PDB entry 6G7F | X-ray diffraction, 2.70 A resolution | chains H and Z of the 28 polymer chains in the assembly

== Chain H ==
Name: Proteasome subunit beta type-2
From: Saccharomyces cerevisiae (strain ATCC 204508 / S288c)
Notes: EC 3.4.25.1
Reference sequence: P25043 (PSB2_YEAST); residues 1-232 here correspond to UniProt positions 30-261 (UniProt number = residue number + 29)
Sequence (232 residues; each row starts with the number of its first residue):
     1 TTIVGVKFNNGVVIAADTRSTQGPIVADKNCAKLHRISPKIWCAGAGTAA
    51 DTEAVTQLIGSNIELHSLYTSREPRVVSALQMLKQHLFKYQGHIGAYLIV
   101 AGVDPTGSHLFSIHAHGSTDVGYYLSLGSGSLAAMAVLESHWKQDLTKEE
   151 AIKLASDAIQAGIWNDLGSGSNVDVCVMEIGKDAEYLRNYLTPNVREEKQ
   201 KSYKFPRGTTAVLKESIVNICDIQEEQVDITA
Unresolved in the structure: 227-232
Residues lining bound ligands:
  - Cystargolide B- bound form (EPW), molecule 1: T1, R19, S20, T21, C31, K33, G45, A46, G47, A49, Y97, G128, S129, G168
  - Cystargolide B- bound form (EPW), molecule 2: H114, H116, S118
Swiss-Prot annotation at these positions:
  - active site: T1 (Nucleophile)
What the authors report for this chain:
  - catalytic residues: T1
  - binding site for Cystargolide B- bound form: H114, S129

== Chain Z ==
Name: Proteasome subunit beta type-6
From: Saccharomyces cerevisiae (strain ATCC 204508 / S288c)
Notes: EC 3.4.25.1
Reference sequence: P23724 (PSB6_YEAST); residues 1-222 here correspond to UniProt positions 20-241 (UniProt number = residue number + 19)
Sequence (222 residues; numbered 1 to 222; the number before each row is that of its first residue):
     1 QFNPYGDNGGTILGIAGEDFAVLAGDTRNITDYSINSRYEPKVFDCGDNI
    51 VMSANGFAADGDALVKRFKNSVKWYHFDHNDKKLSINSAARNIQHLLYGK
   101 RFFPYYVHTIIAGLDEDGKGAVYSFDPVGSYEREQCRAGGAAASLIMPFL
   151 DNQVNFKNQYEPGTNGKVKKPLKYLSVEEVIKLVRDSFTSATERHIQVGD
   201 GLEILIVTKDGVRKEFYELKRD
Bound ions: Mg2+: T192, H195, V198

== Chain H / chain Z interface ==
Pairs across the interface - 61 pairs, chain H then chain Z:
  R19(H) - I196(Z)
  R19(H) - D222(Z)  salt bridge
  T21(H) - I196(Z)
  P24(H) - H195(Z)
  P24(H) - I196(Z)  hydrogen bond (backbone-backbone)
  I25(H) - L145(Z)  hydrophobic
  I25(H) - R194(Z)
  I25(H) - H195(Z)
  V26(H) - E193(Z)
  V26(H) - R194(Z)  hydrogen bond (backbone-side chain)
  V26(H) - I196(Z)  hydrophobic
  A27(H) - R194(Z)  hydrogen bond (backbone-side chain)
  K29(H) - E193(Z)  salt bridge
  K29(H) - R194(Z)
  I163(H) - D222(Z)
  W164(H) - I35(Z)
  W164(H) - R38(Z)  hydrogen bond (backbone-side chain)
  W164(H) - R221(Z)
  W164(H) - D222(Z)
  N165(H) - Y33(Z)
  N165(H) - R38(Z)
  D166(H) - Y33(Z)
  D166(H) - D222(Z)
  L167(H) - R28(Z)
  L167(H) - I30(Z)  hydrophobic
  L167(H) - D32(Z)
  L167(H) - Y33(Z)  hydrogen bond (backbone-backbone)
  L167(H) - I35(Z)  hydrophobic
  L167(H) - I196(Z)
  G168(H) - Y33(Z)
  S169(H) - D222(Z)
  G170(H) - D222(Z)
  S171(H) - D222(Z)  hydrogen bond (backbone-side chain)
  N194(H) - K220(Z)  hydrogen bond (backbone-side chain)
  N194(H) - D222(Z)
  R196(H) - T189(Z)
  R196(H) - S190(Z)
  R196(H) - E193(Z)
  E197(H) - R185(Z)  salt bridge
  K199(H) - D186(Z)
  Q200(H) - K182(Z)
  Q200(H) - R185(Z)  hydrogen bond
  Q200(H) - D186(Z)  hydrogen bond (backbone-side chain)
  K201(H) - E179(Z)
  K201(H) - D186(Z)  hydrogen bond (backbone-side chain)
  Y203(H) - F149(Z)
  Y203(H) - Q153(Z)
  Y203(H) - L183(Z)
  Y203(H) - D186(Z)  hydrogen bond
  F205(H) - N152(Z)
  F205(H) - Q153(Z)
  F205(H) - Q159(Z)
  P206(H) - P162(Z)  hydrophobic
  R207(H) - P162(Z)
  G208(H) - P162(Z)
  T209(H) - N158(Z)
  T209(H) - Q159(Z)
  T209(H) - Y160(Z)  hydrogen bond (backbone-backbone)
  T210(H) - N165(Z)
  A211(H) - G166(Z)
  V212(H) - N165(Z)
Also at the interface, not in a pair above, chain H (34 interface residues in all): G23, D28, V195
Also at the interface, not in a pair above, chain Z (33 interface residues in all): S34, E161, E218

== Overview ==
The interface between chain H and chain Z involves 34 residues on one side and 33 on the other; the contacts
include 12 hydrogen bonds and 3 salt bridges. Polar pairs include R19(H)-D222(Z), K29(H)-E193(Z) and
E197(H)-R185(Z). The paper reports the catalytic residue T1(H); a binding site for Cystargolide B- bound form
at H114(H) and S129(H).
Chain H is Proteasome subunit beta type-2 and chain Z is Proteasome subunit beta type-6, both from
Saccharomyces cerevisiae (strain ATCC 204508 / S288c); the structure, Yeast 20S proteasome in complex with
Cystargolide B, was determined by X-ray diffraction together with 6G8M and 6G8N from the same study.
